Entry 1I95 (X-ray diffraction, 4.50 A resolution (low resolution: residue-level contacts below are approximate; hydrogen-bond / salt-bridge calls are withheld)); this record covers chains A and P of the 21 polymer chains in the assembly.

# Chain A
Molecule: 16S RRNA
From: Thermus thermophilus
Sequence (1514 nucleotides; each row starts with the number of its first residue):
     2 UGUUGGAGAGUUUGAUCCUGGCUCAGGGUGAACGCUGGCGGCGUGCCUAA
    52 GACAUGCAAGUCGUGCGGGCCGCGGGGUUUUACUCCGUGGUCAGCGGCGG
   102 ACGGGUGAGUAACGCGUGGGUGACCUACCCGGAAGAGGGGGACAACCCGG
   152 GGAAACUCGGGCUAAUCCCCCAUGUGGACCCGCCCCUUGGGGUGUGUCCA
   202 AAGGGCUUUGCCCGCUUCCGGAUGGGCCCGCGUCCCAUCAGCUAGUUGGU
   252 GGGGUAAUGGCCCACCAAGGCGACGACGGGUAGCCGGUCUGAGAGGAUGG
   302 CCGGCCACAGGGGCACUGAGACACGGGCCCCACUCCUACGGGAGGCAGCA
   352 GUUAGGAAUCUUCCGCAAUGGGCGCAAGCCUGACGGAGCGACGCCGCUUG
   402 GAGGAAGAAGCCCUUCGGGGUGUAAACUCCUGAACCCGGGACGAAACCCC
   452 CGACGAGGGGACUGACGGUACCGGGGUAAUAGCGCCGGCCAACUCCGUGC
   502 CAGCAGCCGCGGUAAUACGGAGGGCGCGAGCGUUACCCGGAUUCACUGGG
   552 CGUAAAGGGCGUGUAGGCGGCCUGGGGCGUCCCAUGUGAAAGACCACGGC
   602 UCAACCGUGGGGGAGCGUGGGAUACGCUCAGGCUAGACGGUGGGAGAGGG
   652 UGGUGGAAUUCCCGGAGUAGCGGUGAAAUGCGCAGAUACCGGGAGGAACG
   702 CCGAUGGCGAAGGCAGCCACCUGGUCCACCCGUGACGCUGAGGCGCGAAA
   752 GCGUGGGGAGCAAACCGGAUUAGAUACCCGGGUAGUCCACGCCCUAAACG
   802 AUGCGCGCUAGGUCUCUGGGUCUCCUGGGGGCCGAAGCUAACGCGUUAAG
   852 CGCGCCGCCUGGGGAGUACGGCCGCAAGGCUGAAACUCAAAGGAAUUGAC
   902 GGGGGCCCGCACAAGCGGUGGAGCAUGUGGUUUAAUUCGAAGCAACGCGA
   952 AGAACCUUACCAGGCCUUGACAUGCUAGGGAACCCGGGUGAAAGCCUGGG
  1002 GUGCCCCGCGAGGGGAGCCCUAGCACAGGUGCUGCAUGGCCGUCGUCAGC
  1052 UCGUGCCGUGAGGUGUUGGGUUAAGUCCCGCAACGAGCGCAACCCCCGCC
  1102 GUUAGUUGCCAGCGGUUCGGCCGGGCACUCUAACGGGACUGCCCGCGAAA
  1152 GCGGGAGGAAGGAGGGGACGACGUCUGGUCAGCAUGGCCCUUACGGCCUG
  1202 GGCGACACACGUGCUACAAUGCCCACUACAAAGCGAUGCCACCCGGCAAC
  1252 GGGGAGCUAAUCGCAAAAAGGUGGGCCCAGUUCGGAUUGGGGUCUGCAAC
  1302 CCGACCCCAUGAAGCCGGAAUCGCUAGUAAUCGCGGAUCAGCCAUGCCGC
  1352 GGUGAAUACGUUCCCGGGCCUUGUACACACCGCCCGUCACGCCAUGGGAG
  1402 CGGGCUCUACCCGAAGUCGCCGGGAGCCUACGGGCAGGCGCCGAGGGUAG
  1452 GGCCCGUGACUGGGGCGAAGUCGUAACAAGGUAGCUGUACCGGAAGGUGC
  1502 GGCUGGAUCACCUC
Metal / ion sites: Mg2+ site 1 near G21 (its only coordinating residue here); Mg2+ site 2 near C93 (its only coordinating residue here); Mg2+ site 3 near G190 (its only coordinating residue here); Mg2+ site 4 near U543 (its only coordinating residue here); Mg2+ site 5 near A555 (its only coordinating residue here); Mg2+ site 6 near A1164 (its only coordinating residue here); Mg2+ site 7 near C1513 (its only coordinating residue here)
Residues lining bound ligands: edeine b (EDE): U772, A773, G774, A775, G903, G1474, U1475, G1482
What the authors report for this chain:
  - conformationally variable residues (loop rearrangement): G693

# Chain P
Protein: 30S ribosomal protein S16
From: Thermus thermophilus
Sequence (88 residues; row label = number of the first residue in the row):
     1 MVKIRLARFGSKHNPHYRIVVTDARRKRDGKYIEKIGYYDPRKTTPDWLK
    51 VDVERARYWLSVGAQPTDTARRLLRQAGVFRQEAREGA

# Interface between chain A and chain P
Residue-residue contacts (15; chain A residue first):
  C103(A) with Arg-25(P)
  G104(A) with Arg-26(P)
  C130(A) with Gly-63(P)
  C131(A) with Gly-63(P)
  G304(A) with Gly-30(P)
  G305(A) with Gly-30(P)
  G371(A) with Arg-5(P)
  G372(A) with Ala-24(P)
  G387(A) with Lys-12(P); His-13(P)
  C443(A) with Arg-42(P)
  G444(A) with Pro-41(P); Arg-42(P)
  A457(A) with Arg-81(P)
  G608(A) with Phe-9(P)
Interface residues without a listed pair, chain A (18 interface residues in all): C129, U370, G458, A590, C607
Interface residues without a listed pair, chain P (17 interface residues in all): Met-1, Leu-6, Gly-10, Ser-11, Lys-31

# In short
The interface between chain A and chain P involves 18 residues on one side and 17 on the other. Chain A binds
edeine b. The paper reports conformational variability at G693(A).
Here chain A is 16S RRNA and chain P is 30S ribosomal protein S16, both from Thermus thermophilus. Entry 1I95
(Crystal structure of the 30S ribosomal subunit from thermus thermophilus in complex with edeine) was
determined by X-ray diffraction (same publication as 1I94, 1I96 and 1I97).
